5ML9 - chains A and B; structure by X-ray diffraction, 2.35 A resolution.

== Chain A ==
Molecule: Low affinity immunoglobulin gamma Fc region receptor III-A
Source organism: Homo sapiens
UniProt: P08637 (FCG3A_HUMAN); residues 1-175 here correspond to UniProt positions 19-193 (UniProt number = residue number + 18)
Sequence (175 residues; row label = number of the first residue in the row):
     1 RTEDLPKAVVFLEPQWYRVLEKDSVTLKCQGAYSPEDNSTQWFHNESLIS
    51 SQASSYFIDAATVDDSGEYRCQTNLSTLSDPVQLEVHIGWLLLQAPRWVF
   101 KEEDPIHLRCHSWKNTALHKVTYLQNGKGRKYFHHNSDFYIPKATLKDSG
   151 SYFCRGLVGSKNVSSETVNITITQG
Not modelled in the structure: 1-2, 175
Differences from the reference sequence: variant Val-158 (Phe176 in P08637)
Disulfide bonds: Cys-29/Cys-71, Cys-110/Cys-154
Glycans and other covalent adducts: N-acetylglucosamine (NAG) linked to Asn-45, Asn-74, Asn-169

== Chain B ==
Molecule: Affimer F4 with specificity for Fc gamma receptor IIIa
Source organism: synthetic construct
Sequence (115 residues; each row starts with the number of its first residue):
     2 AQLHSTVRAVPGNENSLEIEELARFAVDEHNKKENALLEFVRVVKAKEQY
    52 EDEHWFPGTMYYLTLEAKDGGKKKLYEAKVWVKNTAAPPSHMNFKELQEF
   102 KPVGDAAAAHHHHHH
Not modelled in the structure: 105-116

== Interface between chain A and chain B ==
Pairs across the interface - 36 pairs, chain A then chain B:
  His-107(A) / Glu-15(B)  salt bridge
  Lys-120(A) / Pro-89(B)
  Gln-125(A) / His-55(B)  hydrogen bond
  Gln-125(A) / Trp-56(B)
  Lys-128(A) / Trp-56(B)
  Gly-129(A) / Trp-56(B)
  Gly-129(A) / Phe-57(B)
  Arg-130(A) / His-55(B)  hydrogen bond (side chain-backbone)
  Arg-130(A) / Trp-56(B)
  Arg-130(A) / Phe-57(B)  hydrogen bond (backbone-backbone)
  Arg-130(A) / Pro-58(B)
  Lys-131(A) / Pro-58(B)  hydrogen bond (side chain-backbone)
  Lys-131(A) / Thr-60(B)  hydrogen bond
  Tyr-132(A) / Phe-57(B)  hydrophobic
  Tyr-132(A) / Asn-85(B)  hydrogen bond (backbone-side chain)
  Tyr-132(A) / Thr-86(B)
  Tyr-132(A) / Ala-87(B)
  Tyr-132(A) / Ala-88(B)
  Phe-133(A) / Glu-19(B)
  Phe-133(A) / Tyr-62(B)
  Phe-133(A) / Pro-89(B)
  His-134(A) / Glu-19(B)  hydrogen bond (backbone-side chain)
  His-134(A) / Glu-22(B)  salt bridge
  His-134(A) / Pro-89(B)
  His-135(A) / Leu-18(B)
  His-135(A) / Glu-19(B)  hydrogen bond (backbone-side chain)
  His-135(A) / Glu-22(B)  salt bridge
  Ser-137(A) / Asn-16(B)  hydrogen bond
  Ser-137(A) / Glu-19(B)
  Asp-138(A) / Glu-15(B)
  Asp-138(A) / Asn-16(B)  hydrogen bond (backbone-side chain)
  Tyr-140(A) / Arg-9(B)
  Tyr-140(A) / Tyr-51(B)  hydrophobic
  Pro-142(A) / His-5(B)
  Lys-147(A) / His-55(B)
  Asp-148(A) / His-55(B)  salt bridge
Other interface residues (no listed pair), chain A (21 interface residues in all): Thr-122, Asn-136, Phe-139, Lys-143
Other interface residues (no listed pair), chain B (22 interface residues in all): Thr-7, Gly-59, Pro-90
From the paper, about this interface:
  - pairs named by the authors: Tyr-132(A)/Phe-57(B) (hydrophobic contact), Phe-57(B)/Gly-129(A)
  - interface residues, chain A: Ile-106(A), Gly-129(A), Tyr-140(A)

== In short ==
21 residues of chain A face 22 of chain B across their interface; the contacts include 10 hydrogen bonds and 4
salt bridges. Polar contacts include His-107(A)/Glu-15(B), His-134(A)/Glu-22(B) and His-135(A)/Glu-22(B). The
paper describes a hydrophobic contact between Tyr-132(A) and Phe-57(B); a contact between Phe-57(B) and
Gly-129(A). From the paper: interface residues Ile-106(A), Gly-129(A) and Tyr-140(A).
Here chain A is Low affinity immunoglobulin gamma Fc region receptor III-A (Homo sapiens) and chain B is
Affimer F4 with specificity for Fc gamma receptor IIIa (synthetic construct). Entry 5ML9 (Cocrystal structure
of Fc gamma receptor IIIa interacting with Affimer F4, a specific binding protein which ...) was determined by
X-ray diffraction (same publication as 5MN2).
